Entry 7C05 (X-ray diffraction, 2.59 A resolution); this record covers chain A.

[Chain A]
Molecule: Heat shock protein 75 kDa, mitochondrial
Source organism: Homo sapiens
UniProt: Q12931 (TRAP1_HUMAN); residue numbers follow UniProt; this construct covers 60-561
Chain sequence (502 residues; each row starts with the number of its first residue):
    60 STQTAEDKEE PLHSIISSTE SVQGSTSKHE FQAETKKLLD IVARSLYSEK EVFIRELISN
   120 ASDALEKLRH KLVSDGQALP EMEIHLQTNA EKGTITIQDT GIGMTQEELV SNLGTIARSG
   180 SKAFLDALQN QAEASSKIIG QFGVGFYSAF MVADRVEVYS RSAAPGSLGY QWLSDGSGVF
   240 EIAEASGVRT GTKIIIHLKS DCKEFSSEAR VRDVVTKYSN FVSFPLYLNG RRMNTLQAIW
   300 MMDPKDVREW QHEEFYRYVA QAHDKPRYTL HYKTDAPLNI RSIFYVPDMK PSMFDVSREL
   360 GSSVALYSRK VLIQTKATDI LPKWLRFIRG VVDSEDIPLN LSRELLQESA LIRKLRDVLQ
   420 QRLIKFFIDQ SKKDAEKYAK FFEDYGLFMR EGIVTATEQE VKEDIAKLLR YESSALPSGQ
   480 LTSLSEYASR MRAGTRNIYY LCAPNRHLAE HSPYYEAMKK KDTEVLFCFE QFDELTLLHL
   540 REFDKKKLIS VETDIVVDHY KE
Disordered / not traced: 60-69, 173-200, 351-361, 399-405, 493-494, 553-561
Ligand contacts: FE6 (1-[(4-bromanyl-2-fluoranyl-phenyl)methyl]-4-chloranyl-pyrazolo[3,4-d]pyrimidin-6-amine): Asn-119, Ala-120, Ala-123, Asp-158, Ile-161, Gly-162, Met-163, Leu-168, Asn-171, Leu-172, Phe-201, Gly-202, Phe-205, Trp-231, Thr-251

[Summary]
Bound to chain A: compound FE6.
Chain A is Heat shock protein 75 kDa, mitochondrial (Homo sapiens); the structure, Crystal structure of human
Trap1 with DN203495, was determined by X-ray diffraction, deposited together with 7C04.
